PDB entry 1RZG | X-ray diffraction, 2.00 A resolution | chains A and B

== Chain A ==
Protein: Fab 412d light chain
From: Homo sapiens
Notes: antibody fragment or engineered binder
Sequence (231 residues; numbered 1 to 214 plus 17 insertion-coded residues; the number before each row is that of its first residue; a row labelled like 82A-82C holds insertion residues (82A, then the next letters in order)):
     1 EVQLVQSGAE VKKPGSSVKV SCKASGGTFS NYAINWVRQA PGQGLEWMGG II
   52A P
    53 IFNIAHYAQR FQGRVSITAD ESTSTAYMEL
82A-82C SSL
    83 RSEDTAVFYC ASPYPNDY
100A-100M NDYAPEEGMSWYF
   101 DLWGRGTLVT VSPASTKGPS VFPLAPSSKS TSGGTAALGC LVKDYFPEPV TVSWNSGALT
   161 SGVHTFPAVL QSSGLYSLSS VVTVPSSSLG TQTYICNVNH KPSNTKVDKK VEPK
Not modelled in the structure: 100A-100G
Modified positions: Tyr100 (o-sulfo-l-tyrosine; TYS)
Disulfides: Cys22-Cys92, Cys140-Cys196

== Chain B ==
Protein: Fab 412d heavy chain
From: Homo sapiens
Notes: antibody fragment or engineered binder
Sequence (214 residues; numbered 1 to 214; the number before each row is that of its first residue):
     1 DIQMTQSPST LSASVGDRVT ITCRASQSIS NWLAWYQQKP GRAPKLLMYK ASSLKSGVPS
    61 RFSGSGSGTE FTLTISSLQS DDFATYYCQQ HDSSPYTFGQ GTKLEIKRTV AAPSVFIFPP
   121 SDEQLKSGTA SVVCLLNNFY PREAKVQWKV DNALQSGNSQ ESVTEQDSKD STYSLSSTLT
   181 LSKADYEKHK LYACEVTHQG LSSPVTKSFN RGEC
Not modelled in the structure: 214
Disulfides: Cys23-Cys88, Cys134-Cys194

== How chain A and chain B interact ==
Residue-residue contacts (67; chain A residue first):
  Gln39(A) - Gln38(B)  hydrogen bond
  Gln39(A) - Tyr87(B)  hydrogen bond
  Gln43(A) - Tyr87(B)
  Gly44(A) - Tyr87(B)
  Leu45(A) - Pro44(B)  hydrophobic
  Leu45(A) - Tyr87(B)  hydrophobic
  Leu45(A) - Phe98(B)
  Trp47(A) - Ser94(B)
  Trp47(A) - Pro95(B)  hydrophobic
  Trp47(A) - Tyr96(B)
  Trp47(A) - Phe98(B)
  His58(A) - Ser94(B)
  Tyr91(A) - Gln38(B)
  Tyr91(A) - Arg42(B)  hydrogen bond (side chain-backbone)
  Tyr91(A) - Ala43(B)  hydrophobic
  Trp100K(A) - Gln89(B)  hydrogen bond (backbone-side chain)
  Trp100K(A) - His91(B)
  Trp100K(A) - Tyr96(B)
  Tyr100L(A) - Ala34(B)  hydrophobic
  Tyr100L(A) - Tyr36(B)
  Tyr100L(A) - Leu46(B)  hydrophobic
  Tyr100L(A) - Tyr49(B)
  Tyr100L(A) - His91(B)
  Phe100M(A) - Tyr36(B)  hydrogen bond (backbone-side chain)
  Phe100M(A) - Leu46(B)
  Phe100M(A) - Gln89(B)
  Asp101(A) - Leu46(B)
  Asp101(A) - Lys55(B)  salt bridge
  Trp103(A) - Tyr36(B)
  Trp103(A) - Pro44(B)
  Gly104(A) - Ala43(B)
  Phe122(A) - Ser121(B)
  Phe122(A) - Gln124(B)
  Pro123(A) - Ser121(B)
  Leu124(A) - Phe118(B)
  Leu124(A) - Val133(B)  hydrophobic
  Ala125(A) - Phe118(B)
  Lys129(A) - Phe116(B)
  Lys129(A) - Ile117(B)  hydrogen bond (backbone-backbone)
  Lys129(A) - Lys207(B)
  Lys129(A) - Ser208(B)
  Ser130(A) - Phe116(B)
  Ser130(A) - Phe118(B)
  Ser132(A) - Phe116(B)
  Ala137(A) - Phe116(B)  hydrophobic
  Ala137(A) - Phe118(B)
  Leu141(A) - Ser131(B)
  Lys143(A) - Gln124(B)
  Lys143(A) - Ser131(B)
  His164(A) - Asn137(B)  hydrogen bond
  His164(A) - Asn138(B)  hydrogen bond
  His164(A) - Ser174(B)  hydrogen bond
  Phe166(A) - Leu135(B)  hydrophobic
  Phe166(A) - Ser162(B)
  Phe166(A) - Thr164(B)
  Phe166(A) - Ser174(B)
  Phe166(A) - Leu175(B)  hydrophobic
  Phe166(A) - Ser176(B)
  Pro167(A) - Ser162(B)  hydrogen bond (backbone-side chain)
  Pro167(A) - Val163(B)
  Val169(A) - Ser162(B)
  Leu170(A) - Gln160(B)  hydrogen bond (backbone-side chain)
  Gln171(A) - Gln160(B)
  Val181(A) - Leu135(B)  hydrophobic
  Thr183(A) - Asn137(B)
  Lys209(A) - Glu123(B)  salt bridge
  Lys214(A) - Asp122(B)  salt bridge
Also at the interface, not in a pair above, chain A (42 interface residues in all): Val37, Glu46, Ser100J, Arg105, Val121, Thr131, Thr135, Leu138, Thr165
Also at the interface, not in a pair above, chain B (42 interface residues in all): Lys50, Gln100, Glu161, Asp167, Thr206

== In short ==
Chain A and chain B each contribute 42 residues to their interface; the contacts include 11 hydrogen bonds and
3 salt bridges. Among the polar pairs are Asp101(A)-Lys55(B), Lys209(A)-Glu123(B) and Lys214(A)-Asp122(B).
Here chain A is Fab 412d light chain and chain B is Fab 412d heavy chain, both from Homo sapiens. Entry 1RZG
(Crystal structure of Human anti-HIV-1 GP120 reactive antibody 412d) was determined by X-ray diffraction
together with 1RZ7, 1RZF and 1RZI from the same study.
